PDB entry 7NDG | electron microscopy, 5.98 A resolution (low resolution: residue-level contacts below are approximate; hydrogen-bond / salt-bridge calls are withheld) | chains A and H of the 12 polymer chains in the assembly

# Chain A
Name: Netrin-1
From: Homo sapiens
UniProt: O95631 (NET1_HUMAN); numbering as in UniProt (aligned over 25-453)
Amino-acid sequence (441 residues; each row starts with the number of its first residue):
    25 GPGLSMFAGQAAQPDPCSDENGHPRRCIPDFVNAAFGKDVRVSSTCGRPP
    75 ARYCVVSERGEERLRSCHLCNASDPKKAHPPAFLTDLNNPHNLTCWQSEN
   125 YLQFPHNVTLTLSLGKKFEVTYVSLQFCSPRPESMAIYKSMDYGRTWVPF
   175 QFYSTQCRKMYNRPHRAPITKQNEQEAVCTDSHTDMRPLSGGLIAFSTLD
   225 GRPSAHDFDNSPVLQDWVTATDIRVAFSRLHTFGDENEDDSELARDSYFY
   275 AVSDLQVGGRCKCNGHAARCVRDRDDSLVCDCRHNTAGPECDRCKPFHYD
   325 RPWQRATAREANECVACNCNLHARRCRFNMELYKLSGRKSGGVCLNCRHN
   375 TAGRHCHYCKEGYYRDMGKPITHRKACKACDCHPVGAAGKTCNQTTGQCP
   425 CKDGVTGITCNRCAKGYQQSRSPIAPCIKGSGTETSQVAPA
Not modelled in the structure: 25-37, 454-465
Differences from the reference sequence: expression tag (454-465)
Cystine bridges: Cys-41/Cys-51, Cys-70/Cys-94, Cys-78/Cys-91, Cys-119/Cys-152, Cys-181/Cys-203, Cys-285/Cys-294, Cys-287/Cys-304, Cys-306/Cys-315, Cys-318/Cys-338, Cys-341/Cys-350, Cys-343/Cys-368, Cys-371/Cys-380, Cys-383/Cys-401, Cys-404/Cys-416, Cys-406/Cys-423, Cys-425/Cys-434, Cys-437/Cys-451
Covalent attachments: N-acetylglucosamine (NAG) linked to Asn-95, Asn-116, Asn-131
Metal / ion sites: Ca2+: Phe-107, Asp-110, Thr-118, Ser-277
Reported in the primary citation:
  - mutagenesis - Q443N/R445T: abolished binding to NEO1FN56
  - mutagenesis - Q443N/R445T: decreased binding to NEO1FN456

# Chain H
Name: Neogenin
From: Mus musculus
UniProt: Q7TQG5 (Q7TQG5_MOUSE); the author numbering skips numbers that UniProt does not, so the offset changes along the chain: 766-862 = UniProt 766-862; 879-1123 = UniProt 863-1107
Amino-acid sequence (354 residues; row label = number of the first residue in the row; note: 16 numbers in that range are skipped by the numbering (no residue carries them; nothing is unmodelled there)):
   763 ETGETRVPEVPSSLHVRPLVTSIVVSWTPPENQNIVVRGYAIGYGIGSPH
   813 AQTIKVDYKQRYYTIENLDPSSHYVITLKAFNNVGEGIPLYESAVTRPHT
   879 VPDPTPMMPPVGVQASILSHDTIRITWADNSLPKHQKITDSRYYTVRWKT
   929 NIPANTKYKNANATTLSYLVTGLKPNTLYEFSVMVTKGRRSSTWSMTAHG
   979 ATFELVPTSPPKDVTVVSKEGKPRTIIVNWQPPSEANGKITGYIIYYSTD
  1029 VNAEIHDWVIEPVVGNRLTHQIQELTLDTPYYFKIQARNSKGMGPMSEAV
  1079 QFRTPKALGSAGKGSRLPDLGSDYKPPMSGSNSPHGSPTSPLDSNGTKHH
  1129 HHHH
Not modelled in the structure: 763, 912-916, 1084-1132
Differences from the reference sequence: expression tag (763-765, 1124-1132)
Covalent attachments: N-acetylglucosamine (NAG) linked to Asn-940

# Interface between chain A and chain H
Pairs across the interface (22; chain A residue first):
  His-407(A) with Trp-972(H); Ser-973(H); Met-974(H)
  Pro-408(A) with Pro-887(H)
  Val-409(A) with Met-886(H); Met-974(H)
  Cys-434(A) with Met-974(H)
  Asn-435(A) with Met-974(H); Thr-975(H)
  Arg-436(A) with Thr-975(H); His-977(H)
  Gln-442(A) with Gln-892(H)
  Gln-443(A) with Gly-890(H); Val-891(H); Met-974(H); Thr-975(H); Ala-976(H)
  Ser-444(A) with Val-889(H); Gly-890(H)
  Arg-445(A) with Val-889(H); Ala-906(H); Asn-908(H)
Also at the interface, not in a pair above, chain A (15 interface residues in all): Gly-410, Val-429, Cys-437, Pro-450, Cys-451
Also at the interface, not in a pair above, chain H (15 interface residues in all): Thr-971
The authors on this interface:
  - hot spots on chain A (mutagenesis) - F55R: decreased binding to NEO1FN456
  - hot spots on chain A (mutagenesis) - F55R: unchanged binding to NEO1FN56

# Overview
The chain A/chain H interface involves 15 residues from each chain. N-acetylglucosamine is covalently linked
to Asn-95(A), Asn-116(A) and Asn-131(A). N-acetylglucosamine is covalently linked to Asn-940(H). Phe-107(A),
Asp-110(A), Thr-118(A) and Ser-277(A) coordinate Ca2+. The paper reports that Q443N/R445T and F55R of chain A
reduce binding to NEO1FN456; Q443N/R445T of chain A abolish binding to NEO1FN56.
Here chain A is Netrin-1 (Homo sapiens) and chain H is Neogenin (Mus musculus). Entry 7NDG (Cryo-EM structure
of the ternary complex between Netrin-1, Neogenin and Repulsive Guidance Molecule B) was determined by
electron microscopy together with 7NE0 and 7NE1 from the same study.
